Entry 8Z4V (electron microscopy, 1.70 A resolution); this record covers chains A and W of the 16 polymer chains in the assembly.

Chain A:
Name: Light-harvesting protein B:800-850 subunit beta
Source organism: Ectothiorhodospira haloalkaliphila ATCC 51935
UniProt: W8KQR0 (W8KQR0_9GAMM); residues 1-46 here = UniProt positions 1-46
Sequence (46 residues; each row starts with the number of its first residue):
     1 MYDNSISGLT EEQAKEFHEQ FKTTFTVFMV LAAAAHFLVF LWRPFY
Unresolved in the structure: 1-3
Ligand contacts:
  - Anhydrorhodovibrin (A1L0S): Q13, E16, F17, Q20, F21, T24, F25, F28
  - bacteriochlorophyll a (BCL), molecule 1: H18, F21, K22, F25, T26, M29, H36, F45, Y46
  - bacteriochlorophyll a (BCL), molecule 2: Q20, T23, T24, V27
  - bacteriochlorophyll a (BCL), molecule 3: F21, F25, F28, M29, A32, H36, V39, F45, Y46
  - bacteriochlorophyll a (BCL), molecule 4: T24, V27, F28, L31, A32, A35, H36, V39, W42

Chain W:
Name: Light-harvesting protein B-800/850 alpha chain
Source organism: Ectothiorhodospira haloalkaliphila ATCC 51935
UniProt: W8KE12 (W8KE12_9GAMM); numbering as in UniProt (aligned over 1-70)
Sequence (70 residues; row label = number of the first residue in the row):
     1 MSEYRPSKPS NPRDDWKLWL VVNPGTWLMP ILMAVLVVAL VVHAFVYSND NYNPLTFDAS
    61 AEVAAEEAAE
Unresolved in the structure: 1-2, 58-70
Ion coordination: bacteriochlorophyll a Mg near D15 (its only coordinating residue here)
Ligand contacts:
  - Anhydrorhodovibrin (A1L0S), molecule 1: K17, L18, L20, V21
  - Anhydrorhodovibrin (A1L0S), molecule 2: L28, L32, V35, V38, V41, V42, F45
  - Anhydrorhodovibrin (A1L0S), molecule 3: L36, A39, L40, H43, Y47
  - bacteriochlorophyll a (BCL), molecule 1: N11, P12, D15, L18, W19
  - bacteriochlorophyll a (BCL), molecule 2: L18, W19, I31, V35, V38, A39, V42, H43, V46, Y52
  - bacteriochlorophyll a (BCL), molecule 3: M29, L32, M33, L36, Y47, P54, L55
  - bacteriochlorophyll a (BCL), molecule 4: L32, V35, L36, A39, H43, V46, Y47, Y52, P54

Chain A / chain W interface:
Pairs across the interface (16):
  E11(A) - Y4(W)
  E12(A) - Y4(W)
  K15(A) - E3(W)
  K15(A) - Y4(W)  hydrogen bond (side chain-backbone)
  K15(A) - P6(W)
  E16(A) - Y4(W)  hydrogen bond
  E16(A) - P6(W)
  E16(A) - S7(W)
  F17(A) - V21(W)  hydrophobic
  E19(A) - P6(W)
  E19(A) - S7(W)
  E19(A) - P9(W)
  Q20(A) - P9(W)
  Q20(A) - N11(W)  hydrogen bond
  T23(A) - P9(W)
  T23(A) - N11(W)
Interface residues without a listed pair, chain W (9 interface residues in all): K8, D14

In short:
8 residues of chain A and 9 residues of chain W are in contact, with 3 hydrogen bonds. Among the polar pairs
are K15(A)-Y4(W), E16(A)-Y4(W) and Q20(A)-N11(W). One bacteriochlorophyll a molecule and one
Anhydrorhodovibrin molecule are bound between chain A and chain W.
Here chain A is Light-harvesting protein B:800-850 subunit beta and chain W is Light-harvesting protein
B-800/850 alpha chain, both from Ectothiorhodospira haloalkaliphila ATCC 51935. Entry 8Z4V (LH2 complex from
Ectothiorhodospira haloalkaliphila at near-atomic resolution) was determined by electron microscopy.
